8V4Y - chains D and J of the 11 polymer chains in the assembly; structure by electron microscopy, 2.80 A resolution.

Chain D:
Protein: Histone H2B
Source organism: Xenopus laevis
UniProtKB: P02281 (H2B11_XENLA); residues 1-122 here correspond to UniProt positions 5-126 (UniProt number = residue number + 4)
Amino-acid sequence (122 residues; numbered 1 to 122; the number before each row is that of its first residue):
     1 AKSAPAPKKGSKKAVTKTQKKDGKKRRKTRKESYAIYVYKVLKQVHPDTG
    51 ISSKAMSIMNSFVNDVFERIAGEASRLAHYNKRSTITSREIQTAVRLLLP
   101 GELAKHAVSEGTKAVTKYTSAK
Unresolved in the structure: 1-26
Construct notes: engineered mutation Thr29 (Ser33 in P02281)
Swiss-Prot annotation at these positions:
  - modified residue: Lys2 (N6-acetyllysine), Lys9 (N6-acetyllysine), Ser11 (Phosphoserine), Lys12 (N6-acetyllysine), Lys17 (N6-acetyllysine)
  - glycosylation: Ser109 (O-linked (GlcNAc) serine)
  - cross-link: Lys117 (Glycyl lysine isopeptide (Lys-Gly) (interchain with G-Cter in ubiquitin))

Chain J:
Molecule: Widom 601 DNA (147-mer) with 60 base pairs flanking DNA (forward strand)
Sequence (207 nucleotides; row label = number of the first residue in the row):
     1 CTGGAGAATCCCGGTGCCGAGGCCGCTCAATTGGTCGTAGACAGCTCTAG
    51 CACCGCTTAAACGCACGTACGCGCTGTCCCCCGCGTTTTAACCGCCAAGG
   101 GGATTACTCCCTAGTCTCCAGGCACGTGTCAGATATATACATCCTGTGCA
   151 TGTATTGAACAGCGACCTTGCCGGTGCCAGTCGGATAGTGTTCCGAGCTC
   201 CCACTCT
Unresolved in the structure: 148-207

Chain D / chain J interface:
Pairs across the interface - 14 pairs, chain D then chain J:
  Thr29(D) - DT104(J)  hydrogen bond to the phosphate
  Arg30(D) - DT27(J)  sugar contact
  Arg30(D) - DC28(J)  sugar contact
  Tyr39(D) - DG21(J)  hydrogen bond to the phosphate
  Gly50(D) - DG21(J)  phosphate contact
  Ile51(D) - DG21(J)  phosphate contact
  Ser52(D) - DA20(J)  phosphate contact
  Ser53(D) - DA20(J)  hydrogen bond to the phosphate
  Arg83(D) - DG40(J)  phosphate contact
  Arg83(D) - DA41(J)  salt bridge to the phosphate
  Ser84(D) - DA39(J)  hydrogen bond to the phosphate
  Ser84(D) - DG40(J)  hydrogen bond to the phosphate
  Thr85(D) - DA39(J)  hydrogen bond to the phosphate
  Thr85(D) - DG40(J)  hydrogen bond to the phosphate
Also at the interface, not in a pair above, chain D (13 interface residues in all): Arg27, Lys82, Arg89
Also at the interface, not in a pair above, chain J (9 interface residues in all): DT105

Overview:
13 residues of chain D and 9 residues of chain J are in contact, with 7 hydrogen bonds and 1 salt bridge.
Polar pairs include Thr29(D)-DT104(J), Tyr39(D)-DG21(J) and Ser53(D)-DA20(J).
Here chain D is Histone H2B (Xenopus laevis) and chain J is Widom 601 DNA (147-mer) with 60 base pairs
flanking DNA (forward strand). Entry 8V4Y (Cryo-EM structure of singly-bound SNF2h-nucleosome complex with
SNF2h at inactive SHL2 (conformation 1)) was determined by electron microscopy (same publication as 8V6V and
8V7L).
